9AYR - chains A and B of the 3 polymer chains in the assembly; structure by electron microscopy, 3.30 A resolution.

# Chain A
Protein: Guanine nucleotide exchange factor subunit RIC1
Source organism: Saccharomyces cerevisiae (strain ATCC 204508 / S288c)
UniProtKB: P40395 (RIC1_YEAST); residues 1-1056 here = UniProt positions 1-1056
Chain sequence (1056 residues; each row starts with the number of its first residue; X marks 49 residues of unknown identity (built as UNK)):
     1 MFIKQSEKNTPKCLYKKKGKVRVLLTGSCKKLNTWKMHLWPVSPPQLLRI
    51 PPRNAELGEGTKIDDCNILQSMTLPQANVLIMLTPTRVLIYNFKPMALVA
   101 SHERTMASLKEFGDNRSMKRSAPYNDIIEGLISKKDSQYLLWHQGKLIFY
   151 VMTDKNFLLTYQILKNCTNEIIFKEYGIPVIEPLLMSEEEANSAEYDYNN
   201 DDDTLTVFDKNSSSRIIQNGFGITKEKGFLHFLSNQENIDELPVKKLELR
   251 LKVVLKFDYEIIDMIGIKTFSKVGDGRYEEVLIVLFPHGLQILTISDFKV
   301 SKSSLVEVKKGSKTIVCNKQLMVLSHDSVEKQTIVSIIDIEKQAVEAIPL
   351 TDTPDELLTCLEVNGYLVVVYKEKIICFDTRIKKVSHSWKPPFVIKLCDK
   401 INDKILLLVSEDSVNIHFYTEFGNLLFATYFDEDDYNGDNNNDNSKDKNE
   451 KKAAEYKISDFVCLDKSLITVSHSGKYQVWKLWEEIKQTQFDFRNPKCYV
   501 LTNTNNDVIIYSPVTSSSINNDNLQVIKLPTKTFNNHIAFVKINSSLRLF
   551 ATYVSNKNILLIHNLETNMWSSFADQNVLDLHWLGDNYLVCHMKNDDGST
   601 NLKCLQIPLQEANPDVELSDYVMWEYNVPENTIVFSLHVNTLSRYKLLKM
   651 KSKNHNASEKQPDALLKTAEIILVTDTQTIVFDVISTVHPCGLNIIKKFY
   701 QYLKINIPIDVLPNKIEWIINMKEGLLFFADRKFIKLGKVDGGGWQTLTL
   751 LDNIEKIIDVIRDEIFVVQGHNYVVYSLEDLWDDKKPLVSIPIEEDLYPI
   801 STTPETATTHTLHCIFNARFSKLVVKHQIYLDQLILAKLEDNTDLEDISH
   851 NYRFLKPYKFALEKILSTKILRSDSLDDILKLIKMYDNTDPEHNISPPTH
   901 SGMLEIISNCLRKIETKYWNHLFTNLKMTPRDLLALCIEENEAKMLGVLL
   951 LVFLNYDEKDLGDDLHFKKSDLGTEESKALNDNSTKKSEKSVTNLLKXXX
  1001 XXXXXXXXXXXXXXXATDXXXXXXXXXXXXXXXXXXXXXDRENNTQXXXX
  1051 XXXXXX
Not modelled in the structure: 1-36, 139-142, 184-196, 227-229, 235-236, 272-275, 328-329, 437-452, 651-660, 741-743, 892-895, 959-997, 1016-1018, 1040-1046
Differences from the reference sequence: conflict UNK_998 (Asp in P40395), UNK_999 (Glu in P40395), UNK_1000 (Glu in P40395), 46 further conflict positions vs the reference (P40395) not listed
From the paper describing this entry:
  - mutagenesis - F860A/R912A: abolished catalytic activity with GTP-binding protein YPT6
  - mutagenesis - F860A/R912A: decreased growth
  - mutagenesis - F860A/R912A: decreased expression

# Chain B
Protein: Guanine nucleotide exchange factor subunit RGP1
Source organism: Saccharomyces cerevisiae (strain ATCC 204508 / S288c)
UniProtKB: P16664 (RGP1_YEAST); residue numbers follow UniProt; this construct covers 1-663
Chain sequence (663 residues; numbered 1 to 663; the number before each row is that of its first residue; X marks 24 residues of unknown identity (built as UNK)):
     1 MRAHRIDTFLIRENIKLEIIHESNSYFGGEHISIAFRFKHLGSQHELFNY
    51 KEKLLTVDKAVEEKLEQQAKVQDDGEGTMENQTWSLKSLLGAFKRTGEPE
   101 ESVDVDNMKMLNESKMLREKIQKQMYFHQPVTLISGYVQISGVFQYDSEV
   151 ISESKFKQDEVKMVGLDIVPGHTTNSVLALEDGEHFKGKRNLTNYLNSDY
   201 TNVTNGLLFSESGSRGRTGTYNERTLMISNDTSIKTLPLLLIPQTLLFSE
   251 ISLEPGEVRTFYFKSTKLPKDICPSYSSSKVASINYTLEVGADVLSDDNI
   301 EKFSNRVPITIAPYISSNAEQYTSRLDKPAIILKTGNIKELKPRLFTRKV
   351 STASAVSFGRRKSSIIDIDSPLEDNEFVXXXXXXXXXXXXSNQNVSRXXX
   401 XXXXXXXXXQFGKDEDSSDPEPNDSHFSNEMVTSAESSLRSDAVTKRRKS
   451 YSVRDNISNLEQKMWNDCSLVKSDENSNLLPQLINLQNAYQINRNNETMA
   501 KVSLSAPFYKTTDDINLVIELDPITTPLLKVTSLTVSLESFEIINPKYKT
   551 EGKGIGSKPKGNSVYEKHFICFDECKSVSVKLLPPRSPTNQITGQFKTDV
   601 FQHKWMIGLKFVIIAKTESITLDQFYEDKKGILFHSKENLEGEEFTCYVP
   651 IPILCTSEDFMGW
Not modelled in the structure: 51-121, 158-230, 345-378, 391-397, 410-448, 465-476, 553-555
Differences from the reference sequence: conflict UNK_379 (Lys in P16664), UNK_380 (Arg in P16664), UNK_381 (Val in P16664), 21 further conflict positions vs the reference (P16664) not listed
UniProt features mapped onto this chain:
  - modified residue (Phosphoserine): Ser351, Ser354, Ser357, Ser363, Ser364, Ser370

# How chain A and chain B interact
Residue-residue contacts (133):
  Val42(A) - Lys581(B)
  Ser43(A) - Ser579(B)  hydrogen bond (side chain-backbone)
  Ser43(A) - Lys581(B)
  Pro44(A) - Ser579(B)
  Gln46(A) - Phe569(B)
  Gln46(A) - Ile570(B)  hydrogen bond (side chain-backbone)
  Gln46(A) - Cys575(B)  hydrogen bond
  Gln46(A) - Ser577(B)
  Gln46(A) - Val578(B)
  Leu47(A) - Cys575(B)  hydrogen bond (backbone-side chain)
  Leu47(A) - Lys576(B)  hydrogen bond (backbone-backbone)
  Leu47(A) - Ser577(B)  hydrogen bond (backbone-backbone)
  Leu48(A) - Asp573(B)
  Leu48(A) - Glu574(B)
  Leu48(A) - Cys575(B)  hydrophobic
  Arg49(A) - Asp573(B)
  Arg49(A) - Glu574(B)
  Pro51(A) - Asp573(B)
  Pro51(A) - Glu574(B)
  Asn54(A) - Glu618(B)
  Asn54(A) - Ser619(B)  hydrogen bond
  Asn54(A) - Phe634(B)
  Ala55(A) - Ile632(B)  hydrophobic
  Tyr91(A) - Asp573(B)
  Met96(A) - Ile570(B)
  Ala97(A) - Phe572(B)  hydrophobic
  Leu98(A) - Thr621(B)
  Leu98(A) - Leu622(B)  hydrophobic
  Val99(A) - Leu622(B)
  Val99(A) - His635(B)
  Val99(A) - Ser636(B)  hydrogen bond (backbone-backbone)
  Ala100(A) - Leu622(B)  hydrophobic
  Ala100(A) - Phe634(B)
  Ser101(A) - Leu622(B)
  Ser101(A) - Leu633(B)
  Ser101(A) - Phe634(B)  hydrogen bond (backbone-backbone)
  His102(A) - Lys630(B)
  His102(A) - Gly631(B)
  His102(A) - Ile632(B)  hydrogen bond (backbone-backbone)
  His102(A) - Leu633(B)
  Glu103(A) - Ile632(B)
  Glu103(A) - Phe634(B)
  Arg104(A) - Lys630(B)
  Thr105(A) - Lys630(B)
  Thr105(A) - Ile632(B)
  Ser108(A) - Lys630(B)
  Phe112(A) - Lys630(B)
  Thr204(A) - Ser636(B)  hydrogen bond
  Thr204(A) - Lys637(B)
  Thr204(A) - Glu638(B)
  Leu205(A) - Phe572(B)  hydrophobic
  Leu205(A) - Thr621(B)
  Leu205(A) - Ser636(B)
  Leu205(A) - Lys637(B)  hydrogen bond (backbone-backbone)
  Leu205(A) - Glu638(B)  hydrogen bond (backbone-backbone)
  Thr206(A) - Glu638(B)
  Thr206(A) - Asn639(B)
  Thr206(A) - Leu640(B)  hydrogen bond (backbone-backbone)
  Val207(A) - Val612(B)  hydrophobic
  Val207(A) - Ile614(B)  hydrophobic
  Val207(A) - Glu641(B)
  Val207(A) - Gly642(B)
  Phe208(A) - Asn639(B)
  Phe208(A) - Leu640(B)  hydrogen bond (backbone-backbone)
  Phe208(A) - Glu641(B)
  Phe208(A) - Gly642(B)  hydrogen bond (backbone-backbone)
  Asp209(A) - Gly642(B)
  Lys210(A) - Gly642(B)  hydrogen bond (backbone-backbone)
  Ile217(A) - Val612(B)  hydrophobic
  Ile217(A) - Gly642(B)
  Ile217(A) - Glu643(B)
  Ile217(A) - Glu644(B)
  Gln218(A) - Thr532(B)  hydrogen bond
  Gln218(A) - Ser533(B)  hydrogen bond
  Gln218(A) - Ile570(B)
  Gln218(A) - Phe572(B)
  Gly220(A) - Ile570(B)
  Phe221(A) - Ser533(B)
  Phe221(A) - His568(B)
  Phe221(A) - Ile570(B)  hydrophobic
  Gly222(A) - His568(B)
  Glu248(A) - Phe625(B)
  Leu249(A) - Leu633(B)
  Val254(A) - Lys630(B)
  Tyr477(A) - Asp573(B)  hydrogen bond
  Trp483(A) - Leu583(B)  hydrophobic
  Asn505(A) - Tyr565(B)  hydrogen bond
  Asn505(A) - Glu566(B)
  Asn505(A) - Lys567(B)
  Asp507(A) - Tyr565(B)
  Asp507(A) - Leu583(B)
  Ser512(A) - Met1(B)
  Pro513(A) - Met1(B)  hydrogen bond (backbone-backbone)
  Val514(A) - Met1(B)
  Thr515(A) - Met1(B)  hydrogen bond (side chain-backbone)
  Ser517(A) - Ala3(B)
  Ile519(A) - Met661(B)  hydrophobic
  Asn521(A) - Met661(B)
  Asn523(A) - Asp659(B)
  Asn523(A) - Phe660(B)
  Leu524(A) - Arg586(B)  hydrogen bond (backbone-side chain)
  Gln525(A) - Met1(B)
  Gln525(A) - Arg586(B)
  Gln525(A) - Pro588(B)
  Gln525(A) - Phe660(B)
  Gln525(A) - Trp663(B)
  Val526(A) - Leu583(B)  hydrophobic
  Val526(A) - Pro584(B)
  Val526(A) - Pro585(B)
  Val526(A) - Arg586(B)  hydrogen bond (backbone-backbone)
  Lys528(A) - Tyr565(B)
  Lys532(A) - Ser563(B)
  Lys532(A) - Glu566(B)
  Phe534(A) - His568(B)
  Ser546(A) - Arg2(B)
  Leu547(A) - Met1(B)
  Leu547(A) - Trp663(B)  hydrophobic
  Arg548(A) - Arg2(B)
  Leu565(A) - Thr589(B)  hydrogen bond (backbone-side chain)
  Leu565(A) - Trp663(B)
  Glu566(A) - Ile6(B)
  Glu566(A) - Asp7(B)
  Glu566(A) - Thr589(B)
  Asn568(A) - Asn590(B)
  Pro690(A) - Leu41(B)
  Pro690(A) - Phe127(B)  hydrophobic
  Cys691(A) - Lys16(B)
  Cys691(A) - Leu41(B)  hydrophobic
  Arg819(A) - Val518(B)
  Arg819(A) - Ser579(B)
  Phe820(A) - Asn516(B)
  Ser821(A) - Asn516(B)
  Ser821(A) - Lys581(B)  hydrogen bond (backbone-side chain)
Also at the interface, not in a pair above, chain A (78 interface residues in all): Pro45, Ile50, Arg53, Lys246, Arg250, Leu251, Lys481, Ile509, Ile527, Ala818, Lys822
Also at the interface, not in a pair above, chain B (66 interface residues in all): Arg5, Ser505, Cys571, Ser587, Glu658
From the paper, about this interface:
  - interface residues, chain A: UNK_998(A)
  - interface residues, chain B: UNK_379(B)

# In short
The interface between chain A and chain B involves 78 residues on one side and 66 on the other, with 27
hydrogen bonds. Polar contacts include Ser43(A)-Ser579(B), Gln46(A)-Ile570(B) and Gln46(A)-Cys575(B). The
paper reports that F860A/R912A of chain A abolish catalytic activity with GTP-binding protein YPT6; interface
residues UNK_998(A) and UNK_379(B).
Chain A is Guanine nucleotide exchange factor subunit RIC1 and chain B is Guanine nucleotide exchange factor
subunit RGP1, both from Saccharomyces cerevisiae (strain ATCC 204508 / S288c); the structure, Structure of a
Ric1-Rgp1-Rab6 activation intermediate, was determined by electron microscopy.
